PDB entry 8S9U | electron microscopy, 2.77 A resolution | chains A and G of the 7 polymer chains in the assembly

== Chain A ==
Molecule: Cas7-Cas5-Cas11
Source organism: Synechocystis sp. PCC 6803
UniProt: Q6ZED2 (Q6ZED2_SYNY3); numbering as in UniProt (aligned over 1-791)
Sequence (791 residues; numbered 1 to 791; the number before each row is that of its first residue):
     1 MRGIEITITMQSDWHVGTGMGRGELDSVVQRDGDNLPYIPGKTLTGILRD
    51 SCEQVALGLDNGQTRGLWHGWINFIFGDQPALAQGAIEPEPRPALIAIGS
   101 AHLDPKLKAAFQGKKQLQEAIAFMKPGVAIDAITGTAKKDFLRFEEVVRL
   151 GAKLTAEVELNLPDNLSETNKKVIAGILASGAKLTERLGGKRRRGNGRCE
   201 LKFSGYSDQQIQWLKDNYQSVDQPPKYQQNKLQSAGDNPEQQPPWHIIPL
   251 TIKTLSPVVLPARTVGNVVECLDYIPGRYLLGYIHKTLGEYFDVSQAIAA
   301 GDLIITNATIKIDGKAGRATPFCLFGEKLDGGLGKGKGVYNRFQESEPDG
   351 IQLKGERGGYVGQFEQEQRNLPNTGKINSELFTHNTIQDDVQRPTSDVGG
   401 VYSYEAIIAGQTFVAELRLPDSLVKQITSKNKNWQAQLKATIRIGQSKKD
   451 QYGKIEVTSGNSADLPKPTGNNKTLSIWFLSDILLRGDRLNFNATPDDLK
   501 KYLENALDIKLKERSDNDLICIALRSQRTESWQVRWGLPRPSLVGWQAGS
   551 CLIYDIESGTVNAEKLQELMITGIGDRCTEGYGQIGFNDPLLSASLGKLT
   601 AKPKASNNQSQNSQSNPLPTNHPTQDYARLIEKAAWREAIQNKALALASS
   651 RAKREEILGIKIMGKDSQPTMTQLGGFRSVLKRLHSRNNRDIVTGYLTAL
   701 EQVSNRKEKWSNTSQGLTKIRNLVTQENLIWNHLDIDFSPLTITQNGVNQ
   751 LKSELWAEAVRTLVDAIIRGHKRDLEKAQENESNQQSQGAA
Unresolved in the structure: 603-615, 782-791
Reported in the primary citation:
  - mutagenesis - D26A, R678A, R769A: abolished catalytic activity
  - catalytic residues: Asp-140, Arg-706, Arg-769, Arg-773 (from molecular simulation)
  - catalytic residues: Arg-678 (proposed by the authors, not directly observed)

== Chain G ==
Molecule: Target RNA
Sequence (60 nucleotides; row label = number of the first residue in the row):
     1 CAUGACGGAUCGCGGGAGUUAUUGACGACCCCGAUUGGUUCUACUACAAA
    51 CGUGAUACUA
Unresolved in the structure: 1-19, 53-60

== Chain A / chain G interface ==
Contacting residue pairs (46):
  Asp-26(A) / C44(G)  sugar contact
  Ala-137(A) / U42(G)  base contact
  Lys-138(A) / U42(G)  hydrogen bond to the sugar
  Lys-139(A) / U42(G)  phosphate contact
  Asp-140(A) / U42(G)  hydrogen bond to the phosphate
  Asp-140(A) / A43(G)  phosphate contact
  Asp-140(A) / C44(G)  hydrogen bond to the sugar
  Asp-140(A) / U45(G)  sugar contact
  Phe-141(A) / U42(G)  sugar contact
  Phe-141(A) / C44(G)  base contact
  Phe-141(A) / U45(G)  sugar contact
  Leu-142(A) / U42(G)  base contact
  Leu-142(A) / A43(G)  base contact
  Leu-142(A) / C44(G)  sugar contact
  Arg-143(A) / C44(G)  base contact
  Phe-144(A) / A43(G)  base contact
  Asn-267(A) / A49(G)  hydrogen bond to the base
  Pro-394(A) / A48(G)  sugar contact
  Thr-395(A) / A48(G)  hydrogen bond to the sugar
  Ser-396(A) / A48(G)  phosphate contact
  Ser-396(A) / A49(G)  hydrogen bond to the phosphate
  Gly-399(A) / A49(G)  sugar contact
  Gly-400(A) / A48(G)  sugar contact
  Val-401(A) / A48(G)  base contact
  Val-401(A) / A49(G)  base contact
  Thr-670(A) / A34(G)  hydrogen bond to the phosphate
  Thr-670(A) / U35(G)  hydrogen bond to the phosphate
  Met-671(A) / U35(G)  phosphate contact
  Thr-672(A) / A34(G)  phosphate contact
  Thr-672(A) / U35(G)  hydrogen bond to the phosphate
  Gln-673(A) / G33(G)  hydrogen bond to the phosphate
  Gln-673(A) / A34(G)  hydrogen bond to the phosphate
  Gly-675(A) / G37(G)  base contact
  Arg-678(A) / G37(G)  hydrogen bond to the sugar
  Val-703(A) / C31(G)  phosphate contact
  Val-703(A) / C32(G)  phosphate contact
  Asn-705(A) / C30(G)  hydrogen bond to the phosphate
  Asn-705(A) / C31(G)  hydrogen bond to the phosphate
  Arg-706(A) / C32(G)  salt bridge to the phosphate
  Arg-706(A) / G33(G)  salt bridge to the phosphate
  Lys-709(A) / G33(G)  hydrogen bond to the phosphate
  Lys-709(A) / A34(G)  salt bridge to the phosphate
  Arg-769(A) / G38(G)  salt bridge to the phosphate
  Lys-772(A) / U36(G)  salt bridge to the phosphate
  Lys-772(A) / G37(G)  salt bridge to the phosphate
  Arg-773(A) / G38(G)  salt bridge to the phosphate
Interface residues without a listed pair, chain A (32 interface residues in all): Val-128, Ser-679, Glu-776
Interface residues without a listed pair, chain G (16 interface residues in all): U39

== Overview ==
32 residues of chain A and 16 residues of chain G are in contact; the contacts include 15 hydrogen bonds and 7
salt bridges. Polar pairs include Asn-267(A)/A49(G), Lys-138(A)/U42(G) and Asp-140(A)/C44(G). From the paper:
catalytic residues Asp-140(A), Arg-706(A) and Arg-769(A) among others; D26A, R678A and R769A of chain A
abolish catalytic activity.
Here chain A is Cas7-Cas5-Cas11 (Synechocystis sp. PCC 6803) and chain G is Target RNA. Entry 8S9U (CRISPR-Cas
type III-D effector complex bound to a target RNA) was determined by electron microscopy, deposited together
with 8S9T, 8S9V and 8S9X.
